Entry 8TQZ (electron microscopy, 2.90 A resolution); this record covers chains B and C of the 10 polymer chains in the assembly.

# Chain B
Protein: Translation initiation factor eIF-2B subunit epsilon
From: Homo sapiens
UniProtKB: Q13144 (EI2BE_HUMAN); numbering as in UniProt (aligned over 1-721)
Sequence (721 residues; each row starts with the number of its first residue):
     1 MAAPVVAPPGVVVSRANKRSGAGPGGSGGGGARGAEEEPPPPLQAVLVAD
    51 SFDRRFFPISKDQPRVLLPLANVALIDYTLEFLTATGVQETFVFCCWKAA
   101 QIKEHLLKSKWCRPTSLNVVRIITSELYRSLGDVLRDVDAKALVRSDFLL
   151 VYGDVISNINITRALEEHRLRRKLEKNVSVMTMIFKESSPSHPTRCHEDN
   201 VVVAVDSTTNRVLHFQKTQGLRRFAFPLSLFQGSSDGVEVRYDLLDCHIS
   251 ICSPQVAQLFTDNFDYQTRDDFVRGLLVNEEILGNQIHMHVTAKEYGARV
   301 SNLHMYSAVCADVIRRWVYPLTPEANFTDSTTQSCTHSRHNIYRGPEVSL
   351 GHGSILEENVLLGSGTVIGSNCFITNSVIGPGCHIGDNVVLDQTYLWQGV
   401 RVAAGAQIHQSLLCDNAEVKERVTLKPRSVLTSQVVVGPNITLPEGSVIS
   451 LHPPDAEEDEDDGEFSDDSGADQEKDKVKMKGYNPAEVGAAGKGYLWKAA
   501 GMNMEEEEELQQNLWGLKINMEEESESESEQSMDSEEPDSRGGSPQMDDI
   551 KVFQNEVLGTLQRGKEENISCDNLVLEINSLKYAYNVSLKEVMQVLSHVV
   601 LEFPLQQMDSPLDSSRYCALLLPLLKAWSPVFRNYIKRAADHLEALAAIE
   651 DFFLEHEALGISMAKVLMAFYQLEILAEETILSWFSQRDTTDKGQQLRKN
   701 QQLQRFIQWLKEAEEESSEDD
Not modelled in the structure: 1-40, 280-284, 459-721
Differences from the reference sequence: conflict Val587 (Ile in Q13144)
Swiss-Prot annotation at these positions:
  - modified residue: Ala2 (N-acetylalanine), Arg19 (Omega-N-methylarginine), Ser27 (Phosphoserine), Ser130 (Phosphoserine), Thr322 (Phosphothreonine), Ser450 (Phosphoserine), Ser466 (Phosphoserine), Ser469 (Phosphoserine), Ser532 (Phosphoserine), Ser540 (Phosphoserine), Ser544 (Phosphoserine), Ser717 (Phosphoserine)
  - cross-link (Glycyl lysine isopeptide (Lys-Gly)): Lys61 (interchain with G-Cter in ubiquitin), Lys103 (interchain with G-Cter in ubiquitin), Lys141 (interchain with G-Cter in ubiquitin), Lys217 (interchain with G-Cter in ubiquitin)
  - natural variant: Asp62 (D62V: In VWM5), Leu68 (L68S: In VWM5), Val73 (V73G: In VWM5), Ala74 (A74T: In VWM5), Thr91 (T91A: In VWM5), Leu106 (L106F: In VWM5), Arg113 (R113C: In VWM5; R113H: In VWM5), Arg195 (R195C: In VWM5; R195H: In VWM5), Arg269 (R269G: In VWM5; R269Q: In VWM5), Asp270 (D270H: In VWM5), Arg299 (R299H: In VWM5), Cys310 (C310F: In VWM5), 9 further natural variant entries in UniProt

# Chain C
Protein: Translation initiation factor eIF-2B subunit beta
From: Homo sapiens
UniProtKB: P49770 (EI2BB_HUMAN); numbering as in UniProt (aligned over 2-351)
Sequence (368 residues; numbered -16 to 351; the number before each row is that of its first residue; numbers below 1 keep their minus sign (Met-16 is residue -16)):
   -16 MHHHHHHGGGSENLYFQSPGSAAKGSELSERIESFVETLKRGGGPRSSEE
    34 MARETLGLLRQIITDHRWSNAGELMELIRREGRRMTAAQPSETTVGNMVR
    84 RVLKIIREEYGRLHGRSDESDQQESLHKLLTSGGLNEDFSFHYAQLQSNI
   134 IEAINELLVELEGTMENIAAQALEHIHSNEVIMTIGFSRTVEAFLKEAAR
   184 KRKFHVIVAECAPFCQGHEMAVNLSKAGIETTVMTDAAIFAVMSRVNKVI
   234 IGTKTILANGALRAVTGTHTLALAAKHHSTPLIVCAPMFKLSPQFPNEED
   284 SFHKFVAPEEVLPFTEGDILEKVSVHCPVFDYVPPELITLFISNIGGNAP
   334 SYIYRLMSELYHPDDHVL
Not modelled in the structure: -16 to 7, 99-124
Differences from the reference sequence: initiating methionine (-16); expression tag (-15 to 1)
Swiss-Prot annotation at these positions:
  - natural variant: Val85 (V85E: In VWM2), Ala127 (A127V: Found in a patient with Rett syndrome-like phenotype; uncertain significance), Ser171 (S171F: In VWM2), Pro196 (P196S: In VWM2), Gly200 (G200V: In VWM2), Glu213 (E213G: In VWM2), Cys268 (C268Y: In VWM2), Lys273 (K273R: In VWM2), Val316 (V316D: In VWM2), Gly329 (G329V: In VWM2)
Reported in the primary citation:
  - conformationally variable residues (domain motion): Asn162

# Interface between chain B and chain C
Residue-residue contacts (35; chain B residue first):
  Lys110(B) - Glu20(C)  salt bridge
  Leu117(B) - Glu13(C)
  Lys186(B) - Phe297(C)
  Glu187(B) - Thr298(C)
  Ser188(B) - Phe297(C)
  Ser189(B) - Gly300(C)
  Ser191(B) - Gly300(C)
  Ser191(B) - Asp301(C)
  His192(B) - Phe297(C)
  His192(B) - Gly300(C)
  His192(B) - Leu303(C)
  Pro193(B) - Glu304(C)
  Ala293(B) - Glu292(C)
  Lys294(B) - Glu292(C)
  Tyr296(B) - Phe297(C)  hydrophobic
  Arg315(B) - Pro291(C)
  Arg315(B) - Leu303(C)  hydrogen bond (side chain-backbone)
  Arg315(B) - Glu304(C)  hydrogen bond (side chain-backbone)
  Arg316(B) - Phe288(C)  hydrogen bond (side chain-backbone)
  Arg316(B) - Ala290(C)
  Arg316(B) - Pro291(C)
  Trp317(B) - Pro291(C)
  Trp317(B) - Glu292(C)
  Trp317(B) - Leu295(C)
  Trp317(B) - Phe297(C)  hydrophobic
  Tyr319(B) - Lys287(C)
  Tyr319(B) - Phe288(C)
  Tyr319(B) - Val289(C)  hydrophobic
  Tyr319(B) - Ala290(C)
  Pro320(B) - Arg24(C)
  Ala325(B) - Lys23(C)  hydrogen bond (backbone-side chain)
  His337(B) - Phe288(C)
  Ser338(B) - Asp283(C)
  Arg339(B) - Asp283(C)  hydrogen bond (backbone-side chain)
  Glu358(B) - Ser307(C)
Other interface residues (no listed pair), chain B (31 interface residues in all): Glu81, Thr84, Ala85, Thr115, Thr194, Asp312, Asn326, His340, Asn341
Other interface residues (no listed pair), chain C (26 interface residues in all): Glu16, Gln72, Ser284, Glu293, Lys305, Val306, His309

# In short
31 residues of chain B face 26 of chain C across their interface; the contacts include 5 hydrogen bonds and 1
salt bridge. Among the polar pairs are Lys110(B)-Glu20(C), Arg315(B)-Leu303(C) and Arg315(B)-Glu304(C). From
the paper: conformational variability at Asn162(C).
Here chain B is Translation initiation factor eIF-2B subunit epsilon and chain C is Translation initiation
factor eIF-2B subunit beta, both from Homo sapiens. Entry 8TQZ (Eukaryotic translation initiation factor 2B
with a mutation (L516A) in the delta subunit) was determined by electron microscopy together with 8TQO from
the same study.
